PDB entry 8U6G | X-ray diffraction, 2.77 A resolution | chains A and B

Chain A:
Name: Reverse transcriptase/ribonuclease H
Organism: Human immunodeficiency virus 1
Notes: EC 2.7.7.49, 2.7.7.7, 3.1.26.13
Reference sequence: P03366 (POL_HV1B1); residues 1-553 here correspond to UniProt positions 600-1152 (UniProt number = residue number + 599)
Chain sequence (555 residues; each row starts with the number of its first residue; numbers below 1 keep their minus sign (Met-1 is residue -1)):
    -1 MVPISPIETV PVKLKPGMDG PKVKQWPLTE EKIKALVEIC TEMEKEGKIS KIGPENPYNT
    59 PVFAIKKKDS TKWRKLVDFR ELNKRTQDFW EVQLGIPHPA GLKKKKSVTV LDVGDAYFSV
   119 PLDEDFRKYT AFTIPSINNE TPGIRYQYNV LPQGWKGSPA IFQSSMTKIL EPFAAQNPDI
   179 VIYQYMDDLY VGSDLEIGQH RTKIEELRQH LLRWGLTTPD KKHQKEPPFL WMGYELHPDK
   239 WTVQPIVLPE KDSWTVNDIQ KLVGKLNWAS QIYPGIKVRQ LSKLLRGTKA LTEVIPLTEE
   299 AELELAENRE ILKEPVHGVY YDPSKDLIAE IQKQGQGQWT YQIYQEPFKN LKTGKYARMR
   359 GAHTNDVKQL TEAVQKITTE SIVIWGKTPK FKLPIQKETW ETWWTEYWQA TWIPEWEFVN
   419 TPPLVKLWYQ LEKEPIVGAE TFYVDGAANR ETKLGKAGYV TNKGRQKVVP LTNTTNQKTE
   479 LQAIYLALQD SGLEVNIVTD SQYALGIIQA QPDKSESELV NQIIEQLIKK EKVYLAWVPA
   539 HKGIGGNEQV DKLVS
Unresolved in the structure: -1 to 0, 66-69, 553
Construct notes: expression tag (-1 to 0); engineered mutation Ala172 (Lys771 in P03366), Ala173 (Lys772 in P03366), Ser280 (Cys879 in P03366)
UniProt features mapped onto this chain:
  - region: Phe227 to His235 (RT 'primer grip')
  - motif: Trp398 to Trp414 (Tryptophan repeat motif)
  - binding site (Mg(2+)): Asp110, Asp185, Asp186, Asp443, Glu478, Asp498, Asp549
  - site: Trp401 (Essential for RT p66/p51 heterodimerization), Trp414 (Essential for RT p66/p51 heterodimerization), Phe440, Tyr441 (Cleavage)
Residues lining bound ligands:
  - Mg2+ (MG), molecule 1: Tyr183, Asp186, Tyr188, Met230
  - Mg2+ (MG), molecule 2: Gly335, Thr362, Asp364, Gln367, Asp511, Lys512
  - VVE (3-chloro-5-{4-chloro-2-[2-(2-oxo-3-propanoyl-2,3-dihydro-1H-benzimidazol-1-yl)ethoxy]phenoxy}benzonitrile): Pro95, Leu100, Lys101, Lys102, Lys103, Lys104, Ser105, Val106, Val108, Val179, Tyr181, Tyr188, Val189, Gly190, Phe227, Trp229, Leu234, His235, Pro236, Tyr318

Chain B:
Name: p51 RT
Organism: Human immunodeficiency virus 1
Reference sequence: P03366 (POL_HV1B1); residues 1-428 here correspond to UniProt positions 600-1027 (UniProt number = residue number + 599)
Chain sequence (428 residues; row label = number of the first residue in the row):
     1 PISPIETVPV KLKPGMDGPK VKQWPLTEEK IKALVEICTE MEKEGKISKI GPENPYNTPV
    61 FAIKKKDSTK WRKLVDFREL NKRTQDFWEV QLGIPHPAGL KKKKSVTVLD VGDAYFSVPL
   121 DEDFRKYTAF TIPSINNETP GIRYQYNVLP QGWKGSPAIF QSSMTKILEP FKKQNPDIVI
   181 YQYMDDLYVG SDLEIGQHRT KIEELRQHLL RWGLTTPDKK HQKEPPFLWM GYELHPDKWT
   241 VQPIVLPEKD SWTVNDIQKL VGKLNWASQI YPGIKVRQLS KLLRGTKALT EVIPLTEEAE
   301 LELAENREIL KEPVHGVYYD PSKDLIAEIQ KQGQGQWTYQ IYQEPFKNLK TGKYARMRGA
   361 HTNDVKQLTE AVQKITTESI VIWGKTPKFK LPIQKETWET WWTEYWQATW IPEWEFVNTP
   421 PLVKLWYQ
Unresolved in the structure: 1-3, 67, 219-231, 358-359
Construct notes: engineered mutation Ser280 (Cys879 in P03366)
UniProt features mapped onto this chain:
  - region: Phe227 to His235 (RT 'primer grip')
  - motif: Trp398 to Trp414 (Tryptophan repeat motif)
  - binding site (Mg(2+)): Asp110, Asp185, Asp186
  - site (Essential for RT p66/p51 heterodimerization): Trp401, Trp414

How chain A and chain B interact:
Contacting residue pairs - 82 pairs, chain A then chain B:
  Val8(A) - Glu53(B)
  Pro9(A) - Glu53(B)
  Gln85(A) - Glu53(B)  hydrogen bond (side chain-backbone)
  Asp86(A) - Lys20(B)  salt bridge
  Asp86(A) - Pro55(B)
  Phe87(A) - Pro52(B)
  Phe87(A) - Pro55(B)
  Trp88(A) - Pro52(B)  hydrogen bond (backbone-backbone)
  Trp88(A) - Asn54(B)
  Trp88(A) - Pro55(B)
  Trp88(A) - Asn57(B)
  Trp88(A) - Thr131(B)
  Trp88(A) - Arg143(B)
  Gly93(A) - Asn137(B)
  Ile94(A) - Asn137(B)
  Pro95(A) - Asn136(B)
  His96(A) - Asn136(B)  hydrogen bond (backbone-side chain)
  Leu100(A) - Asn136(B)
  Lys101(A) - Glu138(B)
  Gln161(A) - Pro140(B)
  Ser162(A) - Pro52(B)
  Tyr181(A) - Glu138(B)  hydrogen bond
  Gln182(A) - Glu138(B)
  Glu370(A) - Gln394(B)
  Gln373(A) - Glu396(B)
  Gln373(A) - Thr397(B)
  Gln373(A) - Thr400(B)
  Val381(A) - Pro25(B)  hydrophobic
  Val381(A) - Ile135(B)
  Val381(A) - Asn136(B)  hydrogen bond (backbone-backbone)
  Ile382(A) - Ile135(B)
  Ile382(A) - Asn136(B)
  Trp383(A) - Ile135(B)
  Gly384(A) - Thr27(B)
  Gly384(A) - Glu28(B)  hydrogen bond (backbone-backbone)
  Gly384(A) - Ile135(B)
  Trp402(A) - Lys331(B)  hydrogen bond (backbone-side chain)
  Tyr405(A) - Lys331(B)  hydrogen bond (backbone-side chain)
  Trp406(A) - Lys331(B)
  Trp406(A) - Val417(B)
  Trp406(A) - Asn418(B)
  Trp406(A) - Thr419(B)
  Trp406(A) - Pro420(B)
  Trp406(A) - Pro421(B)
  Gln407(A) - Lys331(B)  hydrogen bond (backbone-side chain)
  Gln407(A) - Pro392(B)
  Gln407(A) - Ile393(B)  hydrogen bond (side chain-backbone)
  Gln407(A) - Val417(B)
  Gln407(A) - Asn418(B)  hydrogen bond
  Ala408(A) - Trp337(B)  hydrophobic
  Ala408(A) - Asp364(B)
  Ala408(A) - Pro392(B)  hydrogen bond (backbone-backbone)
  Ala408(A) - Ile393(B)
  Thr409(A) - Asp364(B)
  Trp410(A) - Trp401(B)
  Pro433(A) - Asn255(B)
  Ile434(A) - Thr290(B)
  Val435(A) - Thr290(B)
  Thr439(A) - Lys287(B)
  Thr439(A) - Ala288(B)
  Thr439(A) - Leu289(B)  hydrogen bond (side chain-backbone)
  Tyr441(A) - Lys287(B)  hydrogen bond (side chain-backbone)
  Tyr441(A) - Leu289(B)
  Val458(A) - Thr286(B)
  Thr459(A) - Thr286(B)
  Asn460(A) - Thr286(B)
  Asn460(A) - Lys287(B)
  Asn460(A) - Ala288(B)
  Asn494(A) - Leu289(B)
  Val496(A) - Leu289(B)  hydrophobic
  Tyr532(A) - Asn255(B)  hydrogen bond
  Tyr532(A) - Lys259(B)  hydrogen bond
  Tyr532(A) - Leu289(B)  hydrophobic
  Ala534(A) - Lys259(B)
  Val536(A) - Gln258(B)
  Pro537(A) - Gly262(B)
  Lys540(A) - Ser280(B)
  Gly541(A) - Ser280(B)
  Ile542(A) - Leu283(B)
  Gly543(A) - Leu283(B)
  Gly543(A) - Arg284(B)
  Gly544(A) - Thr286(B)
Also at the interface, not in a pair above, chain A (58 interface residues in all): Gly99, Ala158, Ile159, Ile180, Thr376, Thr377, Ile380, Thr386, Trp535, Gln547
Also at the interface, not in a pair above, chain B (51 interface residues in all): Leu26, Thr139, Val254, Asn265, Gly285, Asn363, Val365, Trp426

In short:
Chain A and chain B form an interface of 58 and 51 residues respectively, with 16 hydrogen bonds and 1 salt
bridge. Polar contacts include Asp86(A)-Lys20(B), Gln85(A)-Glu53(B) and His96(A)-Asn136(B). Ligands of chain
A: compound VVE and Mg2+.
Here chain A is Reverse transcriptase/ribonuclease H and chain B is p51 RT, both from Human immunodeficiency
virus 1. Entry 8U6G (Crystal Structure of HIV-1 Reverse Transcriptase in Complex with
3-(2-(2-(3-acryloyl-2-oxo-2,3-dihydro-1H-benzo[d]imidazol-1-yl)ethoxy)-4-chlorophenoxy)-5-chlorobenzonitrile
(JLJ744), a non-nucleoside inhibitor) was determined by X-ray diffraction, deposited together with 8U69, 8U6A,
8U6B, 8U6C, 8U6D, 8U6E and 14 further entries.
